Entry 7MUQ (electron microscopy, 4.60 A resolution (low resolution: residue-level contacts below are approximate; hydrogen-bond / salt-bridge calls are withheld)); this record covers chains EC and FC of the 205 polymer chains in the assembly.

== Chain EC ==
Protein: DotC
From: Legionella pneumophila
Reference sequence: O52184 (O52184_LEGPN); residues 1-303 here = UniProt positions 1-303
Chain sequence (303 residues; each row starts with the number of its first residue):
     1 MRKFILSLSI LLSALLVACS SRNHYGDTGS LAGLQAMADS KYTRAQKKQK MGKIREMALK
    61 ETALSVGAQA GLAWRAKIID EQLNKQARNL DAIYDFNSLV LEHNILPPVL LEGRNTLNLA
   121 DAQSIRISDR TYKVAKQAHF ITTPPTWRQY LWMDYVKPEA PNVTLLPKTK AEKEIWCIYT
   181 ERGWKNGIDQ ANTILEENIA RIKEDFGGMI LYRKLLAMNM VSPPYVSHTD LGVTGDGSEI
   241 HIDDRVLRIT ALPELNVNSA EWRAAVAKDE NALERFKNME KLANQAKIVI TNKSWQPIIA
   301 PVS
Disordered / not traced: 1-59, 269-303
From the paper describing this entry:
  - post-translational modification sites: Cys19 (citing earlier work)

== Chain FC ==
Protein: DotC
From: Legionella pneumophila
Reference sequence: O52184 (O52184_LEGPN); residues 0-302 here correspond to UniProt positions 1-303 (UniProt number = residue number + 1)
Chain sequence (303 residues; each row starts with the number of its first residue; numbering starts at 0):
     0 MRKFILSLSI LLSALLVACS SRNHYGDTGS LAGLQAMADS KYTRAQKKQK MGKIREMALK
    60 ETALSVGAQA GLAWRAKIID EQLNKQARNL DAIYDFNSLV LEHNILPPVL LEGRNTLNLA
   120 DAQSIRISDR TYKVAKQAHF ITTPPTWRQY LWMDYVKPEA PNVTLLPKTK AEKEIWCIYT
   180 ERGWKNGIDQ ANTILEENIA RIKEDFGGMI LYRKLLAMNM VSPPYVSHTD LGVTGDGSEI
   240 HIDDRVLRIT ALPELNVNSA EWRAAVAKDE NALERFKNME KLANQAKIVI TNKSWQPIIA
   300 PVS
Disordered / not traced: 0-58, 268-302

== Chain EC / chain FC interface ==
Residue-residue contacts (36; chain EC residue first):
  Phe140(EC) with Gln122(FC); Ser123(FC); Ile124(FC)
  Val233(EC) with Val256(FC)
  Gly235(EC) with Val256(FC)
  Gly237(EC) with Glu253(FC); Leu254(FC)
  Ser238(EC) with Lys132(FC); Val133(FC); Leu254(FC)
  Glu239(EC) with Tyr131(FC); Lys132(FC); Val133(FC)
  Ile240(EC) with Thr130(FC); Tyr131(FC); Leu254(FC)
  His241(EC) with Arg125(FC); Ser127(FC); Arg129(FC); Thr130(FC)
  Ile242(EC) with Ser127(FC); Arg129(FC)
  Asp243(EC) with Ile126(FC); Ser127(FC); Asp128(FC)
  Asp244(EC) with Arg125(FC); Ile126(FC)
  Arg245(EC) with Arg125(FC); Ile126(FC)
  Val246(EC) with Ile124(FC)
  Leu247(EC) with Gln122(FC); Ser123(FC); Ile124(FC)
  Arg248(EC) with Gln122(FC)
  Ile249(EC) with Gln122(FC)
  Leu252(EC) with Gln122(FC)
Interface residues without a listed pair, chain EC (19 interface residues in all): Thr142, Asp236
Interface residues without a listed pair, chain FC (18 interface residues in all): Leu118, Asp120, Ser258

== Overview ==
The interface between chain EC and chain FC involves 19 residues on one side and 18 on the other. The paper
reports a modification site at Cys19(EC).
Chain EC and chain FC are both DotC (Legionella pneumophila); the structure, Reconstruction of the Legionella
pneumophila Dot/Icm T4SS 3DVA Map 1, was determined by electron microscopy together with 7MUC, 7MUD, 7MUE,
7MUS, 7MUV, 7MUW and 7MUY from the same study.
